Entry 3F2C (X-ray diffraction, 2.50 A resolution); this record covers chains A and T of the 3 polymer chains in the assembly.

== Chain A ==
Name: Geobacillus kaustophilus DNA polc
Organism: Geobacillus kaustophilus
Notes: EC 2.7.7.7; fragment: gkapolc, delta 1-227, delta 412-617
Reference sequence: Q5L0J3 (Q5L0J3_GEOKA); the construct has insertions or renumbered stretches relative to UniProt, so the offset changes along the chain: 228-424 = UniProt 227-423; 618-1444 = UniProt 618-1444
Sequence (1041 residues; numbered 227 to 1455; 188 numbers in that range are skipped by the numbering (no residue carries them; nothing is unmodelled there); the number before each row is that of its first residue):
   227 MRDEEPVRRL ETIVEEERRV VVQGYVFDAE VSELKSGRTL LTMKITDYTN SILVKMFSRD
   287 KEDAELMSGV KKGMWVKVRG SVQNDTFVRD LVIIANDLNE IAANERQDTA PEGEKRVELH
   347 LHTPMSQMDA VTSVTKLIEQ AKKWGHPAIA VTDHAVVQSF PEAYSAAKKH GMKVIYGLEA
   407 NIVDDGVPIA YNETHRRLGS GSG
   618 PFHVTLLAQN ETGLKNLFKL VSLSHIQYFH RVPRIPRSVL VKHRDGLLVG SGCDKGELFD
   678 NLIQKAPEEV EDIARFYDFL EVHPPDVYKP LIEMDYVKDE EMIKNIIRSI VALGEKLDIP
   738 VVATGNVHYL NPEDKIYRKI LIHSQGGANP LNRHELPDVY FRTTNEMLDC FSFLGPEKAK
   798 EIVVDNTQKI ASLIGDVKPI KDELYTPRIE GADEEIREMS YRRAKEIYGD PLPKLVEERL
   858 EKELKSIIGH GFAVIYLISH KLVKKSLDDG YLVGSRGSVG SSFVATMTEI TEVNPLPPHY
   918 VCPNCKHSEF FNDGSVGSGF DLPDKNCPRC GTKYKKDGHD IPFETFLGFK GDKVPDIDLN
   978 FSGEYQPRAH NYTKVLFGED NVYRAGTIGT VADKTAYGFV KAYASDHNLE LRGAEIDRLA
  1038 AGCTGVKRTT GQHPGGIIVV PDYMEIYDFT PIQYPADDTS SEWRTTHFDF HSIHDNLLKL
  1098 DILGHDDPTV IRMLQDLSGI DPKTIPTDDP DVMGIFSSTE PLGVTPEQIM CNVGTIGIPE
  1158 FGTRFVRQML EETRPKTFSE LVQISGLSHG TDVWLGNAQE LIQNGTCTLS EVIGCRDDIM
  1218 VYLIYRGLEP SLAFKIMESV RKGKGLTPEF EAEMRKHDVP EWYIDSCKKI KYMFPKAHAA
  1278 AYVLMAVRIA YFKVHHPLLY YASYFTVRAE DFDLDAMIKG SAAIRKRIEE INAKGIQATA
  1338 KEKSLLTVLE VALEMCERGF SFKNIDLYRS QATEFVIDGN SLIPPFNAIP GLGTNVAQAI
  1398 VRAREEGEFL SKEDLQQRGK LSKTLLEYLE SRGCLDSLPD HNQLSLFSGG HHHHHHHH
Not modelled in the structure: 227-232, 412-429, 679-686, 709-713, 1445-1455
Sequence notes: expression tag (227, 1445-1455); linker (425-429)
Bound ions: Mn2+ site 1: His-346, His-348, Glu-405, Asn-743; Mn2+ site 2: His-620, Cys-670; Zn2+: Cys-919, Cys-922, Cys-944, Cys-947; Mn2+ site 3: Asp-973, Asp-975 (together with 2'-deoxyguanosine-5'-triphosphate)
Small-molecule neighbours: 2'-deoxyguanosine-5'-triphosphate (DGT): Arg-893, Gly-894, Ser-895, Thr-962, Phe-963, Lys-970, Pro-972, Asp-973, Asp-975, Asp-1098, His-1186, Arg-1213, Arg-1238, Tyr-1269, Phe-1271, Pro-1272, His-1275
What the authors report for this chain:
  - catalytic residues: Asp-1098 (proposed by the authors, not directly observed)
  - specificity-determining residues: His-1275 (proposed by the authors, not directly observed)

== Chain T ==
Molecule: 22-nt DNA strand
Sequence (22 nucleotides; row label = number of the first residue in the row):
     1 ATAACGGTTG CCCGTCTCAC TG
Not modelled in the structure: 19-22

== Interface between chain A and chain T ==
Residue-residue contacts (42):
  Arg-893(A) / DG6(T)  base contact
  Gly-980(A) / DT9(T)  phosphate contact
  Gln-983(A) / DT9(T)  sugar contact
  Arg-1001(A) / DT9(T)  phosphate contact
  Arg-1001(A) / DG10(T)  salt bridge to the phosphate
  Arg-1045(A) / DC13(T)  salt bridge to the phosphate
  Thr-1046(A) / DC12(T)  sugar contact
  Thr-1047(A) / DC11(T)  sugar contact
  Gly-1048(A) / DC11(T)  sugar contact
  Gln-1049(A) / DG10(T)  phosphate contact
  Gln-1049(A) / DC11(T)  hydrogen bond to the phosphate
  Pro-1051(A) / DT9(T)  sugar contact
  Pro-1072(A) / DC11(T)  phosphate contact
  Ala-1073(A) / DC11(T)  phosphate contact
  Ala-1073(A) / DC12(T)  phosphate contact
  Gly-1101(A) / DT8(T)  sugar contact
  His-1102(A) / DG7(T)  phosphate contact
  His-1102(A) / DT8(T)  salt bridge to the phosphate
  Asp-1103(A) / DT8(T)  hydrogen bond to the phosphate
  Asp-1104(A) / DT8(T)  phosphate contact
  Pro-1156(A) / DG7(T)  phosphate contact
  Glu-1157(A) / DG6(T)  sugar contact
  Glu-1157(A) / DG7(T)  hydrogen bond to the phosphate
  Thr-1160(A) / DG6(T)  hydrogen bond to the phosphate
  Arg-1161(A) / DA4(T)  base contact
  Phe-1162(A) / DA4(T)  base contact
  Phe-1162(A) / DC5(T)  phosphate contact
  Phe-1162(A) / DG6(T)  phosphate contact
  Ser-1185(A) / DC5(T)  sugar contact
  His-1186(A) / DC5(T)  base contact
  His-1186(A) / DG6(T)  hydrogen bond to the sugar
  Gly-1187(A) / DC5(T)  hydrogen bond to the sugar
  Thr-1188(A) / DC5(T)  phosphate contact
  Leu-1192(A) / DA4(T)  phosphate contact
  Ala-1330(A) / DA1(T)  hydrogen bond to the base
  Gly-1332(A) / DA1(T)  base contact
  Gly-1332(A) / DT2(T)  base contact
  Ile-1333(A) / DT2(T)  hydrogen bond to the base
  Ser-1419(A) / DT17(T)  phosphate contact
  Ser-1419(A) / DC18(T)  phosphate contact
  Lys-1420(A) / DC18(T)  hydrogen bond to the phosphate
  Thr-1421(A) / DT17(T)  hydrogen bond to the phosphate
Other interface residues (no listed pair), chain A (39 interface residues in all): Ile-1155, Val-1163, Gln-1165, Tyr-1269, Arg-1305, Asn-1329, Lys-1331
Other interface residues (no listed pair), chain T (15 interface residues in all): DA3

== Overview ==
39 residues of chain A face 15 of chain T across their interface, with 10 hydrogen bonds and 3 salt bridges.
Among the polar pairs are Ala-1330(A)/DA1(T), Ile-1333(A)/DT2(T) and His-1186(A)/DG6(T). Ligands of chain A:
2'-deoxyguanosine-5'-triphosphate. Asp-973(A) and Asp-975(A) coordinate Mn2+ site 3. From the paper: the
catalytic residue Asp-1098(A); the specificity determinant His-1275(A).
Here chain A is Geobacillus kaustophilus DNA polc (Geobacillus kaustophilus) and chain T is a 22-nt DNA
strand. Entry 3F2C (DNA Polymerase PolC from Geobacillus kaustophilus complex with DNA, dGTP and Mn) was
determined by X-ray diffraction, deposited together with 3F2B and 3F2D.
